9D3I - chains B and P of the 10 polymer chains in the assembly; structure by electron microscopy, 3.11 A resolution.

== Chain B ==
Name: Proteasome subunit alpha type-2
From: Saccharomyces cerevisiae
Reference sequence: P23639 (PSA2_YEAST); residue numbers follow UniProt; this construct covers 1-250
Amino-acid sequence (250 residues; row label = number of the first residue in the row):
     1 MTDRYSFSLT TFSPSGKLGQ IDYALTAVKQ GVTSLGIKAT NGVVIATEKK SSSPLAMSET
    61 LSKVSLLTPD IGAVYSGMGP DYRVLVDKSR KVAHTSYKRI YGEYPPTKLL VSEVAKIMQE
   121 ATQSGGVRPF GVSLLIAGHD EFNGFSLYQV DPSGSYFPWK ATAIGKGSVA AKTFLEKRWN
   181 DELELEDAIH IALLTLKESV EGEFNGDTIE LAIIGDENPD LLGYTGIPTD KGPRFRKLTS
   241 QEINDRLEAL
Disordered / not traced: 1-3
Curated features (UniProtKB/Swiss-Prot):
  - cross-link: Lys108 (Glycyl lysine isopeptide (Lys-Gly) (interchain with G-Cter in ubiquitin))

== Chain P ==
Name: Proteasome maturation factor UMP1
From: Saccharomyces cerevisiae
Reference sequence: P38293 (UMP1_YEAST); numbering as in UniProt (aligned over 1-148)
Amino-acid sequence (200 residues; each row starts with the number of its first residue):
     1 MNIVPQDTFK SQVSTDQDKS VLSSAVPSLP DTLRQQEGGA VPLSTQLNDR HPLESTLKNW
    61 ETTQRQRQME QYRQIFGIAE PMKRTMEMEI VNRTDFNPLS TNGSIHRDIL LNKECSIDWE
   121 DVYPGTGLQA STMVGDDVHS KIEKQLGIGR RIPGLINPWK RRWKKNFIAV SAANRFKKIS
   181 SSGALDYDIP TTASENLYFQ
Disordered / not traced: 1-48, 126-136, 147-200
Differences from the reference sequence: expression tag (149-200)

== How chain B and chain P interact ==
Residue-residue contacts (20; chain B residue first):
  Val84(B) - Ile105(P)
  Val84(B) - Ile109(P)  hydrophobic
  Lys88(B) - Asn102(P)  hydrogen bond
  Lys88(B) - Ile105(P)
  Lys88(B) - Asp108(P)  salt bridge
  Lys91(B) - Asp108(P)  salt bridge
  Lys91(B) - Lys113(P)  hydrogen bond (side chain-backbone)
  Lys91(B) - Ile117(P)
  Lys91(B) - Asp121(P)  salt bridge
  Thr95(B) - Ile117(P)
  Thr95(B) - Asp121(P)
  Arg99(B) - Val122(P)
  Ile100(B) - Val122(P)
  Glu120(B) - Asn97(P)
  Glu120(B) - Ser100(P)
  Gln123(B) - Asn97(P)
  Ser124(B) - Asp95(P)  hydrogen bond
  Ser124(B) - Asn97(P)  hydrogen bond
  Gly125(B) - Thr94(P)
  Gly125(B) - Asp95(P)  hydrogen bond (backbone-backbone)
Interface residues without a listed pair, chain B (14 interface residues in all): Phe7, Leu85, Ile117, Val127
Interface residues without a listed pair, chain P (16 interface residues in all): His106, Glu114, Ser116, Tyr123

== Summary ==
The interface between chain B and chain P involves 14 residues on one side and 16 on the other, with 5
hydrogen bonds and 3 salt bridges. Polar pairs include Lys88(B)-Asp108(P), Lys91(B)-Asp108(P) and
Lys91(B)-Asp121(P).
Chain B is Proteasome subunit alpha type-2 and chain P is Proteasome maturation factor UMP1, both from
Saccharomyces cerevisiae; the structure, Proteasome core particle assembly intermediate 5-alpha/4-beta/Ump1
purified from Saccharomyces cerevisiae, was determined by electron microscopy.
